PDB entry 9I8E | electron microscopy, 3.40 A resolution | chains B and A of the 4 polymer chains in the assembly

== Chain B (and A) ==
Protein: Encapsulin
Organism: Dendrosporobacter quercicolus
Notes: chain A of this document is another copy of the same molecule, construct and numbering; everything in this record applies to it too
UniProt: A0A1G9WS71 (A0A1G9WS71_9FIRM); residue numbers follow UniProt; this construct covers 1-278
Chain sequence (278 residues; each row starts with the number of its first residue):
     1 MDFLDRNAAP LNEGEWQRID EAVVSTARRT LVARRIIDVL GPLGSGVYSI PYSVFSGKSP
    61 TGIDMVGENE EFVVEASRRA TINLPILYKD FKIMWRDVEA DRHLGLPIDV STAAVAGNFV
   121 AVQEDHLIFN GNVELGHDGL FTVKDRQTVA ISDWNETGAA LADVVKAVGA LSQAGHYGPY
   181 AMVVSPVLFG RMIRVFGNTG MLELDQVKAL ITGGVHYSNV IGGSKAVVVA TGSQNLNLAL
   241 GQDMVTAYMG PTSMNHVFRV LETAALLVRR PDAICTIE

== Chain B / chain A interface ==
Pairs across the interface (17; chain B residue first):
  W95(B) - F3(A)  hydrophobic
  W95(B) - I86(A)
  R96(B) - V47(A)
  R96(B) - L84(A)  hydrogen bond (side chain-backbone)
  R96(B) - P85(A)
  R96(B) - I86(A)
  E99(B) - M1(A)
  E99(B) - F3(A)
  E99(B) - S45(A)  hydrogen bond
  E99(B) - G46(A)
  R102(B) - M1(A)
  H103(B) - M1(A)
  L104(B) - G46(A)
  S253(B) - M249(A)
  S253(B) - R259(A)  hydrogen bond
  M254(B) - A247(A)  hydrophobic
  M254(B) - L261(A)  hydrophobic
Interface residues without a listed pair, chain B (10 interface residues in all): A100, P251
Interface residues without a listed pair, chain A (14 interface residues in all): Y48, T263

== Summary ==
The interface between chain B and chain A involves 10 residues on one side and 14 on the other, with 3
hydrogen bonds. Among the polar pairs are R96(B)-L84(A), E99(B)-S45(A) and S253(B)-R259(A).
Chain B and chain A are both Encapsulin (Dendrosporobacter quercicolus); the structure, Structure of
Encapsulin from Dendrosporobacter quercicolus, was determined by electron microscopy, deposited together with
9I8D and 9I8F.
